6MZV - chains B and JF of the 42 polymer chains in the assembly; structure by electron microscopy, 3.40 A resolution.

Chain B:
Molecule: Microcompartments protein
Source organism: Haliangium ochraceum (strain DSM 14365 / JCM 11303 / SMP-2)
UniProtKB: D0LID6 (D0LID6_HALO1); numbering as in UniProt (aligned over 1-212)
Chain sequence (212 residues; numbered 1 to 212; the number before each row is that of its first residue):
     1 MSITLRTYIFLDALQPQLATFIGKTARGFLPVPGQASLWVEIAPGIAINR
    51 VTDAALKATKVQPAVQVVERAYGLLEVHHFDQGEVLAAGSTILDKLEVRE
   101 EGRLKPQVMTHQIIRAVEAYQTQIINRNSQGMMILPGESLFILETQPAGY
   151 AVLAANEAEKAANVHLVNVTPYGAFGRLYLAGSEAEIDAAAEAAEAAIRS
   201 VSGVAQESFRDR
Disordered / not traced: 1-3, 206-212

Chain JF:
Molecule: Microcompartments protein
Source organism: Haliangium ochraceum (strain DSM 14365 / JCM 11303 / SMP-2)
UniProtKB: D0LID5 (D0LID5_HALO1); residues 1-99 here = UniProt positions 1-99
Chain sequence (99 residues; row label = number of the first residue in the row):
     1 MADALGMIEVRGFVGMVEAADAMVKAAKVELIGYEKTGGGYVTAVVRGDV
    51 AAVKAATEAGQRAAERVGEVVAVHVIPRPHVNVDAALPLGRTPGMDKSA
Disordered / not traced: 1, 94-99
Curated features (UniProtKB/Swiss-Prot):
  - mutagenesis: K28 (K28A: Forms larger hexamer patches, increases hexamer stacking), R78 (R78A: Forms smaller hexamer patches)

How chain B and chain JF interact:
Pairs across the interface (6):
  R115(B) - A55(JF)
  R115(B) - E58(JF)  salt bridge
  A116(B) - K25(JF)
  A116(B) - A26(JF)
  A116(B) - A27(JF)
  E184(B) - A51(JF)
Other interface residues (no listed pair), chain B (4 interface residues in all): A185
Other interface residues (no listed pair), chain JF (7 interface residues in all): A52

In short:
4 residues of chain B face 7 of chain JF across their interface, with 1 salt bridge. Its one salt-bridged
contact is R115(B)-E58(JF). From UniProt: 2 mutagenesis sites on chain JF.
Chain B is Microcompartments protein and chain JF is Microcompartments protein, both from Haliangium ochraceum
(strain DSM 14365 / JCM 11303 / SMP-2); the structure, Cryo-EM structure of the HO BMC shell: BMC-TD focused
structure, widened inner ring, was determined by electron microscopy (same publication as 6MZU, 6MZX, 6MZY,
6N06, 6N07, 6N09, 6N0F and 6N0G).
